2Q18 - chain X; structure by X-ray diffraction, 2.10 A resolution.

Chain X:
Protein: 2-keto-3-deoxy-D-arabinonate dehydratase
Source organism: Sulfolobus solfataricus
Reference sequence: Q97UA0 (Q97UA0_SULSO); residues 1-293 here correspond to UniProt positions 6-298 (UniProt number = residue number + 5)
Sequence (293 residues; numbered 1 to 293; the number before each row is that of its first residue):
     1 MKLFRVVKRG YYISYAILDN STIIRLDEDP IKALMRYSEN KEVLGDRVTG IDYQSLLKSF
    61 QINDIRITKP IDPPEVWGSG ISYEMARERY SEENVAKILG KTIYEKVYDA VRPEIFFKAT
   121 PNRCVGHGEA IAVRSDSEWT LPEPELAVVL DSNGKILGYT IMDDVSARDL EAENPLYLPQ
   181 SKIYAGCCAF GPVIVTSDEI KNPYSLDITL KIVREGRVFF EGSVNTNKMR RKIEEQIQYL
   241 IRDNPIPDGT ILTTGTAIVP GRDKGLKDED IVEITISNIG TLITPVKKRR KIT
Disordered / not traced: 85-93, 292-293
UniProt features mapped onto this chain:
  - binding site (substrate): Ile81, Lys182, Thr256
  - binding site (Mg(2+)): Glu143, Glu145, Asp164

Overview:
Curated annotation (UniProt) lists 3 substrate-binding residues and 3 Mg2+-binding residues.
Chain X is 2-keto-3-deoxy-D-arabinonate dehydratase (Sulfolobus solfataricus); the structure,
2-keto-3-deoxy-D-arabinonate dehydratase, was determined by X-ray diffraction, deposited together with 2Q19,
2Q1A, 2Q1C, 2Q1D and 3BQB.
